PDB entry 8Q3K | electron microscopy, 2.92 A resolution | chains A and C of the 8 polymer chains in the assembly

# Chain A
Molecule: DNA-directed RNA polymerase RPB1 homolog
Organism: African swine fever virus BA71V
Notes: EC 2.7.7.6
UniProt: P42486 (RPB1_ASFB7); residue numbers follow UniProt; this construct covers 1-1450
Chain sequence (1450 residues; numbered 1 to 1450; the number before each row is that of its first residue):
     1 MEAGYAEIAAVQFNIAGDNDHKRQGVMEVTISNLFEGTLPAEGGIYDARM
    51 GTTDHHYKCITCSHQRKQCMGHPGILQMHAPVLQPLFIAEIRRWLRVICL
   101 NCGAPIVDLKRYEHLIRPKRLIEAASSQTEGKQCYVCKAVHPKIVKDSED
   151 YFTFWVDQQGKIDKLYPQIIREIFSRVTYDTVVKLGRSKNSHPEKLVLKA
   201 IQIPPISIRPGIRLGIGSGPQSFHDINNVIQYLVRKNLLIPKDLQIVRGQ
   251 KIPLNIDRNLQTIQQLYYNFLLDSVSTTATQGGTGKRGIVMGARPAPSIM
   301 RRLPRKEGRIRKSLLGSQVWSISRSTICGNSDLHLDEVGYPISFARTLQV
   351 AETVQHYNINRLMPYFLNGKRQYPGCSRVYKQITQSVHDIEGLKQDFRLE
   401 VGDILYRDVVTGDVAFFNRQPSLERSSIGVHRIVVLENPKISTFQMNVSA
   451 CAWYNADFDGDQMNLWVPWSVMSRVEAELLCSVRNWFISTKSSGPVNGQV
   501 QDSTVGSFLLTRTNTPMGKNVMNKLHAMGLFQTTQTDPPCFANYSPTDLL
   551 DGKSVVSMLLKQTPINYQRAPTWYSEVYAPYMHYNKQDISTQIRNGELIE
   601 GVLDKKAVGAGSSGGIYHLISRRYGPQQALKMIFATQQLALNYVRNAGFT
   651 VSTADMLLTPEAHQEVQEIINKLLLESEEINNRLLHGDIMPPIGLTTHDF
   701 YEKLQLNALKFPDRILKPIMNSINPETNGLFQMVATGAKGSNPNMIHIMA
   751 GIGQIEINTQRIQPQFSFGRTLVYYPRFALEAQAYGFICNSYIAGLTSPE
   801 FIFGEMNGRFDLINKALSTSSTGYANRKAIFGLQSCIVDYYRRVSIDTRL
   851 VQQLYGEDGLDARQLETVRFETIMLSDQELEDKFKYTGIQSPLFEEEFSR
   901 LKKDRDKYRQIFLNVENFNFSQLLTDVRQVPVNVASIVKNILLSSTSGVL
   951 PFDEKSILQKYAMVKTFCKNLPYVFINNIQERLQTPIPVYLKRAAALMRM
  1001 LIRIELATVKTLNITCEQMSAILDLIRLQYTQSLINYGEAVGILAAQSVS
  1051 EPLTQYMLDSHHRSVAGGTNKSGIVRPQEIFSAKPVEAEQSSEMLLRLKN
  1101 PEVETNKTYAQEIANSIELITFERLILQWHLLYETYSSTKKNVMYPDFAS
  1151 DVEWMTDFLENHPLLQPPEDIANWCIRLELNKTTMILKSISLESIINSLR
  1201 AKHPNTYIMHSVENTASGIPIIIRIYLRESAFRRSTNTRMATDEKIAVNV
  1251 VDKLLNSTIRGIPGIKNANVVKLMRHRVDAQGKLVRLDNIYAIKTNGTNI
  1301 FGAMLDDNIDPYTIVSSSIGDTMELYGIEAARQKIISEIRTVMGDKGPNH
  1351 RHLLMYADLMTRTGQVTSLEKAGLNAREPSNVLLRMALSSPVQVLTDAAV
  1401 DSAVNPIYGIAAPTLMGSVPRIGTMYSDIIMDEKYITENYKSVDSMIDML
Disordered / not traced: 217-220, 278-293, 1065-1069, 1446-1450
Bound ions: Zn2+ site 1: Cys-59, Cys-62, Cys-69, His-72; Zn2+ site 2: Cys-99, Cys-102, Cys-134, Cys-137; Mg2+: Asp-457, Asp-459, Asp-461
From the paper describing this entry:
  - Mg2+ coordination: Asp-457, Asp-459, Asp-461
  - conformationally variable residues (domain motion): Leu-254

# Chain C
Molecule: DNA-directed RNA polymerase RPB3-11 homolog
Organism: African swine fever virus BA71V
UniProt: Q65184 (RPB3_ASFB7); residue numbers follow UniProt; this construct covers 1-359
Chain sequence (359 residues; each row starts with the number of its first residue):
     1 MEKIFQNVEIKPFLIDFSNPFIKNAAKRLFQLEEQLPLVPVNVVMDFKGI
    51 SRAAVHGLSRVLQDEIPNYMLDIKPGGYKIEDSTDLFMTEQFIRNRINFI
   101 PIYAKNETLVFALRSLNNSCEVKTIYSRDLIQVAGPKLKYPIFNPTFEIG
   151 FLQPGKSLIIEDIYIKKGIGRKHAAFNLAVKTHFSHLDIEQYPTDKKEYM
   201 ALSGYKQSSMTSDPRHHRLGLCFPAVPLPHINQAVRTYLKNACRIIIGRI
   251 QSIQKIYENFEEPQPELVLFSLDEEKTKAIITIKDETHTIGNLLKTCIYE
   301 MIPDISFVGYQCVPHKQEMVLTIIHKASQEDLITLLEKSIQNIIQTFQIL
   351 EKNVDELIA

# How chain A and chain C interact
Pairs across the interface (41; chain A residue first):
  Asn-330(A) / His-315(C)
  Asp-332(A) / Val-313(C)
  Asp-332(A) / Pro-314(C)
  Asp-332(A) / His-315(C)
  Asn-438(A) / Gln-317(C)
  Pro-516(A) / Leu-202(C)  hydrophobic
  Met-517(A) / Tyr-205(C)
  Met-517(A) / Ser-208(C)
  Val-521(A) / Met-210(C)
  Val-521(A) / Thr-211(C)
  Met-522(A) / Met-210(C)  hydrophobic
  Asn-523(A) / Met-210(C)  hydrogen bond (backbone-backbone)
  Asn-523(A) / Thr-211(C)  hydrogen bond (side chain-backbone)
  Lys-524(A) / Tyr-299(C)
  Lys-524(A) / Pro-303(C)  hydrogen bond (side chain-backbone)
  Lys-524(A) / Asp-304(C)
  Lys-524(A) / Ile-305(C)  hydrogen bond (side chain-backbone)
  Leu-525(A) / Tyr-299(C)
  His-526(A) / Ser-209(C)  hydrogen bond (side chain-backbone)
  His-526(A) / Met-210(C)  hydrogen bond (side chain-backbone)
  Met-528(A) / Phe-307(C)
  Met-528(A) / Val-308(C)  hydrophobic
  Gln-532(A) / Lys-295(C)  hydrogen bond
  Gln-532(A) / Gly-309(C)
  Gln-532(A) / Tyr-310(C)  hydrogen bond (side chain-backbone)
  Gln-532(A) / Gln-311(C)
  Pro-538(A) / Phe-307(C)  hydrophobic
  Pro-539(A) / Ser-306(C)
  Cys-540(A) / Lys-276(C)
  Cys-540(A) / Ser-306(C)  hydrogen bond
  Cys-540(A) / Lys-326(C)
  Phe-541(A) / Ile-305(C)
  Phe-541(A) / Ser-306(C)  hydrogen bond (backbone-backbone)
  Ala-542(A) / Ser-306(C)
  Ala-542(A) / Lys-326(C)
  Pro-546(A) / Tyr-299(C)
  Pro-546(A) / Pro-303(C)
  Leu-549(A) / Thr-211(C)
  Tyr-643(A) / Met-210(C)  hydrophobic
  Asn-646(A) / Met-210(C)
  Thr-727(A) / Ala-201(C)
Also at the interface, not in a pair above, chain A (31 interface residues in all): Leu-333, Val-434, Leu-436, Glu-437, Phe-531, Thr-533, Gln-535, Tyr-544
Also at the interface, not in a pair above, chain C (31 interface residues in all): Arg-52, Tyr-192, Lys-206, Gln-207, Ser-212, Lys-278, Ile-324

# In short
The chain A/chain C interface involves 31 residues from each chain, with 10 hydrogen bonds. Among the polar
pairs are Asn-523(A)/Thr-211(C), Lys-524(A)/Pro-303(C) and Lys-524(A)/Ile-305(C). Cys-59(A), Cys-62(A),
Cys-69(A) and His-72(A) coordinate Zn2+ site 1. Cys-99(A), Cys-102(A), Cys-134(A) and Cys-137(A) form the Zn2+
site 2. The paper reports Mg2+ coordination by Asp-457(A), Asp-459(A) and Asp-461(A); conformational
variability at Leu-254(A).
Chain A is DNA-directed RNA polymerase RPB1 homolog and chain C is DNA-directed RNA polymerase RPB3-11
homolog, both from African swine fever virus BA71V; the structure, The open state of the ASFV apo-RNA
polymerase, was determined by electron microscopy, deposited together with 8Q3B.
